Entry 9BL3 (X-ray diffraction, 2.00 A resolution); this record covers chains A and B of the 4 polymer chains in the assembly.

[Chain A]
Protein: HLA-B alpha chain (B*5703GB)
Organism: Homo sapiens
UniProtKB: I3ZN84 (I3ZN84_HUMAN); residues 1-276 here correspond to UniProt positions 25-300 (UniProt number = residue number + 24)
Amino-acid sequence (276 residues; each row starts with the number of its first residue):
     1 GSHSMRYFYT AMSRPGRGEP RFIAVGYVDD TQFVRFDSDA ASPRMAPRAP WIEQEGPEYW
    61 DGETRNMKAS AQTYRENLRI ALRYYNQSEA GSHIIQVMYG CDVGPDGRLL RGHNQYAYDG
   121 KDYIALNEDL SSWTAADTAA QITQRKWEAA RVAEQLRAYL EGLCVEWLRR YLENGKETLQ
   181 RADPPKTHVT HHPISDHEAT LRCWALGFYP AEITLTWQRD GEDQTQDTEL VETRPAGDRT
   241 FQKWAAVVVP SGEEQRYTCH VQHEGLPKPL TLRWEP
Cystine bridges: Cys101-Cys164, Cys203-Cys259

[Chain B]
Protein: Beta-2-microglobulin
Organism: Homo sapiens
UniProtKB: P61769 (B2MG_HUMAN); residues 1-99 here correspond to UniProt positions 21-119 (UniProt number = residue number + 20)
Amino-acid sequence (100 residues; numbered 0 to 99; the number before each row is that of its first residue; numbering starts at 0):
     0 MIQRTPKIQV YSRHPAENGK SNFLNCYVSG FHPSDIEVDL LKNGERIEKV EHSDLSFSKD
    60 WSFYLLYYTE FTPTEKDEYA CRVNHVTLSQ PKIVKWDRDM
Differences from the reference sequence: initiating methionine (0)
Curated features (UniProtKB/Swiss-Prot):
  - modified residue: Gln2 (Pyrrolidone carboxylic acid)
  - glycosylation: Ile1 (N-linked (Glc) (glycation) isoleucine), Lys19 (N-linked (Glc) (glycation) lysine), Lys41 (N-linked (Glc) (glycation) lysine), Lys48 (N-linked (Glc) (glycation) lysine), Lys58 (N-linked (Glc) (glycation) lysine), Lys91 (N-linked (Glc) (glycation) lysine), Lys94 (N-linked (Glc) (glycation) lysine)
Cystine bridges: Cys25-Cys80

[How chain A and chain B interact]
Contacting residue pairs - 58 pairs, chain A then chain B:
  Arg6(A) with Lys58(B)
  Phe8(A) with Ser55(B); Phe56(B), hydrophobic
  Tyr9(A) with Phe56(B)
  Thr10(A) with Leu54(B); Phe56(B); Phe62(B)
  Met12(A) with Ser33(B), hydrogen bond
  Arg17(A) with Asp34(B), salt bridge
  Ile23(A) with Leu54(B)
  Val25(A) with Asp53(B); Leu54(B); Ser55(B)
  Tyr27(A) with Ser55(B); Tyr63(B), hydrogen bond
  Gln32(A) with Asp53(B), hydrogen bond
  Arg35(A) with Asp53(B), salt bridge
  Arg48(A) with Asp53(B), salt bridge
  Ser92(A) with Met0(B)
  Ile94(A) with Pro32(B), hydrophobic; Ser33(B)
  Gln96(A) with His31(B), hydrogen bond; Phe56(B); Trp60(B), hydrogen bond (side chain-backbone); Phe62(B)
  Val97(A) with Phe56(B)
  Met98(A) with Lys58(B)
  Gln115(A) with Trp60(B)
  Tyr116(A) with Trp60(B)
  Ala117(A) with Trp60(B), hydrophobic
  Asp119(A) with Met0(B); His31(B)
  Gly120(A) with Arg3(B), hydrogen bond (backbone-side chain); His31(B); Trp60(B)
  Asp122(A) with Trp60(B), hydrogen bond
  His192(A) with Asp98(B)
  Arg202(A) with Met99(B)
  Trp204(A) with Met99(B), hydrophobic
  Val231(A) with Gln8(B)
  Glu232(A) with Lys6(B); Gln8(B), hydrogen bond (backbone-side chain); Tyr26(B); Ser28(B), hydrogen bond
  Thr233(A) with Tyr26(B)
  Arg234(A) with Gln8(B), hydrogen bond; Tyr10(B); Tyr26(B)
  Pro235(A) with Tyr10(B), hydrogen bond (backbone-side chain); Tyr26(B)
  Ala236(A) with Arg12(B), hydrogen bond (backbone-side chain); Asn24(B), hydrogen bond (backbone-side chain)
  Gly237(A) with Arg12(B); Leu65(B)
  Asp238(A) with Arg12(B)
  Gln242(A) with Tyr10(B); Ser11(B), hydrogen bond (side chain-backbone); Arg12(B), hydrogen bond (side chain-backbone)
Interface residues without a listed pair, chain A (38 interface residues in all): His93, Lys121, Leu206
Interface residues without a listed pair, chain B (29 interface residues in all): Ile1, His13, Pro14, Asp59

[In short]
38 residues of chain A and 29 residues of chain B are in contact, with 15 hydrogen bonds and 3 salt bridges.
Polar pairs include Arg17(A)-Asp34(B), Arg35(A)-Asp53(B) and Arg48(A)-Asp53(B).
Chain A is HLA-B alpha chain (B*5703GB) and chain B is Beta-2-microglobulin, both from Homo sapiens; the
structure, KIR3DL1*114 in complex with HLA-B*57:03 presenting the AW10 peptide, was determined by X-ray
diffraction together with 9BL2, 9BL4, 9BL5, 9BL6, 9BL9 and 9BLA from the same study.
